PDB entry 5XFJ | X-ray diffraction, 3.25 A resolution | chain A

[Chain A]
Protein: Fibroblast growth factor receptor 4
Source organism: Homo sapiens
Notes: EC 2.7.10.1
UniProtKB: P22455 (FGFR4_HUMAN); residues 445-753 here = UniProt positions 445-753
Chain sequence (311 residues; each row starts with the number of its first residue):
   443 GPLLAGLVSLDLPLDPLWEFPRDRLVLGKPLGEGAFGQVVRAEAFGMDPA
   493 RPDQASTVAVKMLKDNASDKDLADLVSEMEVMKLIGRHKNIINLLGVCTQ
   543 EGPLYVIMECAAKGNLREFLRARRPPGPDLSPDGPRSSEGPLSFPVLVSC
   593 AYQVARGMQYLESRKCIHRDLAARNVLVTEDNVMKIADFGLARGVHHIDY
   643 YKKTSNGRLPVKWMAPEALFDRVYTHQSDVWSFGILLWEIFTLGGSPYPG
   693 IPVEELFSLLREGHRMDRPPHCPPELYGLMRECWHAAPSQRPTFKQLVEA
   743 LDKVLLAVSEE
Not modelled in the structure: 443-452, 508-510, 571-582, 634-650, 751-753
Sequence notes: expression tag (443-444); conflict Ala477 (Cys in P22455); engineered mutation Met550 (Val in P22455)
Residues lining bound ligands: ly2874455 (6LF; 2-[4-[E-2-[5-[(1R)-1-[3,5-bis(chloranyl)pyridin-4-yl]ethoxy]-1H-indazol-3-yl]ethenyl]pyrazol-1-yl]ethanol): Leu473, Gly474, Glu475, Gly476, Val481, Ala501, Lys503, Ile534, Glu551, Cys552, Ala553, Ala554, Lys555, Gly556, Asn557, Arg616, Leu619, Ala629, Asp630

[Overview]
Bound to chain A: ly2874455.
Chain A is Fibroblast growth factor receptor 4 (Homo sapiens); the structure, Crystal structure of LY2874455
in complex of FGFR4 gatekeeper mutation (V550M), was determined by X-ray diffraction (same publication as
5XFF).
